8ABZ - chains C and T of the 8 polymer chains in the assembly; structure by electron microscopy, 3.40 A resolution.

== Chain C ==
Protein: DNA-directed RNA polymerase subunit beta
Organism: Escherichia coli K-12
Notes: EC 2.7.7.6
UniProt: P0A8V2 (RPOB_ECOLI); residues 1-1342 here = UniProt positions 1-1342
Sequence (1342 residues; numbered 1 to 1342; the number before each row is that of its first residue):
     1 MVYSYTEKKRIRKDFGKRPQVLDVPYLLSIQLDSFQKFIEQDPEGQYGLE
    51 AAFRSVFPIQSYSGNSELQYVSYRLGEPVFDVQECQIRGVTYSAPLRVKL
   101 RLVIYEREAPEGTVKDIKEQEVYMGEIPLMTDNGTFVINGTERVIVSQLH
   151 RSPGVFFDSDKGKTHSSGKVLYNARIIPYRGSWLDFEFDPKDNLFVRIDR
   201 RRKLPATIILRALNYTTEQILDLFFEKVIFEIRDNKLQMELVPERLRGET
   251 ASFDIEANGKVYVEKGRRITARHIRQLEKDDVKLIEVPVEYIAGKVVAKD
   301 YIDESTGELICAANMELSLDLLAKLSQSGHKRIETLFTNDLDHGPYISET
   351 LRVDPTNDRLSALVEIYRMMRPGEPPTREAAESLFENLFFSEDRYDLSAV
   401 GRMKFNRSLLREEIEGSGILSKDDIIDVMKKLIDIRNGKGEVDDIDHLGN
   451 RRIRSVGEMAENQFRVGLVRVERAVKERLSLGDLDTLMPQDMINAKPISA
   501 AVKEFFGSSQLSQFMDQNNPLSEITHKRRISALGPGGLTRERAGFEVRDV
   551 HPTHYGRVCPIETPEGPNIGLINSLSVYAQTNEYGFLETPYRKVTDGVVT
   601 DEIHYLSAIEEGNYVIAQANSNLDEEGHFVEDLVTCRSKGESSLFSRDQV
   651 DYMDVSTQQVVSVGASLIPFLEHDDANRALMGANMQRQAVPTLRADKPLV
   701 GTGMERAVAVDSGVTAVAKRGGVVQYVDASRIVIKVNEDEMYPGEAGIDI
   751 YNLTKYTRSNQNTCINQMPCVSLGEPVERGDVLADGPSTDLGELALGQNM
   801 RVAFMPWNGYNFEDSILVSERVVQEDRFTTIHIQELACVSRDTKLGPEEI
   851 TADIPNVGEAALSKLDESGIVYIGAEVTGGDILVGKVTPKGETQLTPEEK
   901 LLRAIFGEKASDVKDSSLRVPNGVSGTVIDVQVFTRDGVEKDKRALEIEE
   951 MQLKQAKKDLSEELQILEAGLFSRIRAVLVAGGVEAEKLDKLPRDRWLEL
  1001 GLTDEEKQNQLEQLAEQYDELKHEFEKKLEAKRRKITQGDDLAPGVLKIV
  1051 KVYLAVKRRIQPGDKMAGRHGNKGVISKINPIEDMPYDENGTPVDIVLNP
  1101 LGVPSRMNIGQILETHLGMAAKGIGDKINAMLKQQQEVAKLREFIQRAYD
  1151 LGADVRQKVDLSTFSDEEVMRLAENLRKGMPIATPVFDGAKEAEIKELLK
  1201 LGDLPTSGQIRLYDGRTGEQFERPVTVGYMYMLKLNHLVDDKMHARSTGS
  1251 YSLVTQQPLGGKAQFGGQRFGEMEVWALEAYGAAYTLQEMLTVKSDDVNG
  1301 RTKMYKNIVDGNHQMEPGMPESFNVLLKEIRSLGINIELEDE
Disordered / not traced: 1, 891-912

== Chain T ==
Molecule: Template DNA
Sequence (295 nucleotides; each row starts with the number of its first residue):
     1 GCCGTGACTAAAXXCAAAAAAGCCTTCTCGCTAATGTTGTGAAAGATTGG
    51 GACACACGCCATCTGGTAAACCACAGTGCGGTCGCTCCGGCAGAATTATT
   101 ATAAGCATGGTGGTGTTTCCCCGTGTCCCTCTCGATGGGCTTATGATGTA
   151 CTTAAAGTTCATTAATGTAAAGTACCAATAGTACATTTTATGGGTATAAA
   201 AAGCTCACTACATCATAAGTTAGTGAACTTTAAGGAAATTTATTTTTGGT
   251 ACCGAGCTCGAATTCACTGGCCGTCGTTTTACAACGTCGTGACTG
Disordered / not traced: 25-295
Modified residues: IGU (2'-deoxyisoguanine-5'-monophosphate) at position 13; IGU (2'-deoxyisoguanine-5'-monophosphate) at position 14

== Chain C / chain T interface ==
Residue-residue contacts - 8 pairs, chain C then chain T:
  Arg-202(C) / DC8(T)  salt bridge to the phosphate
  Arg-202(C) / DT9(T)  salt bridge to the phosphate
  Asn-762(C) / DA20(T)  phosphate contact
  Gly-1261(C) / DA18(T)  phosphate contact
  Lys-1262(C) / DA18(T)  hydrogen bond to the phosphate
  Arg-1269(C) / DA16(T)  salt bridge to the phosphate
  Arg-1269(C) / DA17(T)  phosphate contact
  Gly-1271(C) / DA16(T)  phosphate contact
Other interface residues (no listed pair), chain C (8 interface residues in all): Phe-514, Gln-1268

== Summary ==
8 residues of chain C face 6 of chain T across their interface, with 1 hydrogen bond and 3 salt bridges. Among
the polar pairs are Lys-1262(C)/DA18(T), Arg-202(C)/DC8(T) and Arg-202(C)/DT9(T).
Here chain C is DNA-directed RNA polymerase subunit beta (Escherichia coli K-12) and chain T is Template DNA.
Entry 8ABZ (RNA polymerase at U-rich pause bound to non-regulatory RNA - pause prone, closed clamp state) was
determined by electron microscopy together with 8ABY, 8AC0, 8AC1, 8AC2, 8ACP and 8AD1 from the same study.
